7Z50 - chains A and B of the 5 polymer chains in the assembly; structure by X-ray diffraction, 2.65 A resolution.

Chain A:
Molecule: H-2 class II histocompatibility antigen, A-D alpha chain
From: Mus musculus
UniProtKB: P04228 (HA2D_MOUSE); residues -1 to 193 here correspond to UniProt positions 24-218 (UniProt number = residue number + 25)
Chain sequence (202 residues; row label = number of the first residue in the row; numbers below 1 keep their minus sign (Glu-1 is residue -1)):
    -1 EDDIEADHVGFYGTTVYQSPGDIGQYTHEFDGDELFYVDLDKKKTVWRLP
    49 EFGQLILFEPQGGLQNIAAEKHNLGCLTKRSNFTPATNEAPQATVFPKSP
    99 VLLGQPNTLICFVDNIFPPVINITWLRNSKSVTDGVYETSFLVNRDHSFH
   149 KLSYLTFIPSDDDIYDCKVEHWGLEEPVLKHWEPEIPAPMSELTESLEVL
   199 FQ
Disordered / not traced: -1 to 0, 183-200
Cystine bridges: Cys109-Cys165
Covalently attached groups: N-acetylglucosamine (NAG) linked to Asn120
Sequence notes: engineered mutation Cys74 (Ile99 in P04228); expression tag (194-200)
Swiss-Prot annotation at these positions:
  - region: Glu181 to Glu193 (Connecting peptide)
  - glycosylation: Asn120 (N-linked (GlcNAc...) asparagine)
Reported in the primary citation:
  - conformationally variable residues (side-chain flip): Glu57, Gln59

Chain B:
Molecule: H2-Ab1 protein
From: Mus musculus
UniProtKB: Q31135 (Q31135_MOUSE); residues 1-197 here correspond to UniProt positions 28-224 (UniProt number = residue number + 27)
Chain sequence (230 residues; numbered -25 to 204; the number before each row is that of its first residue; numbers below 1 keep their minus sign (Leu-25 is residue -25)):
   -25 LQTLALEVEDDPCGGGGGSGGGSGGSGDSERHFVHQFKGECYFTNGTQRI
    25 RLVTRYIYNREEYLRFDSDVGEYRAVTELGRHSAEYYNKQYLERTRAELD
    75 TACRHNYEETEVPTSLRRLEQPNVAISLSRTEALNHHNTLVCSVTDFYPA
   125 KIKVRWFRNGQEETVGVSSTQLIRNGDWTFQVLVMLEMTPHQGEVYTCHV
   175 EHPSLKSPITVEWRAQSESARSKSLEVLFQ
Disordered / not traced: -25 to 4, 104-111, 190-204
Cystine bridges: Cys15-Cys77, Cys116-Cys172
Covalently attached groups: N-acetylglucosamine (NAG) linked to Asn19
Sequence notes: expression tag (-25 to 0, 198-204)
Reported in the primary citation:
  - conformationally variable residues (side-chain flip): Arg68, Glu72

Interface between chain A and chain B:
Residue-residue contacts (116; chain A residue first):
  Ile2(A) - Tyr16(B)  hydrophobic
  Ile2(A) - Arg25(B)
  Ala4(A) - Tyr16(B)  hydrophobic
  Ala4(A) - Phe17(B)
  Ala4(A) - Thr18(B)
  Asp5(A) - Phe17(B)  hydrogen bond (backbone-backbone)
  Asp5(A) - Thr18(B)
  Asp5(A) - Asn19(B)  hydrogen bond (side chain-backbone)
  His6(A) - Cys15(B)
  His6(A) - Tyr16(B)
  His6(A) - Phe17(B)  hydrogen bond (backbone-backbone)
  His6(A) - Tyr81(B)
  His6(A) - Leu90(B)
  Val7(A) - Cys15(B)
  Val7(A) - Tyr16(B)  hydrophobic
  Gly8(A) - Gly13(B)
  Gly8(A) - Glu14(B)
  Gly8(A) - Cys15(B)  hydrogen bond (backbone-backbone)
  Phe9(A) - Gly13(B)
  Phe9(A) - Glu14(B)
  Tyr10(A) - Gly13(B)  hydrogen bond (backbone-backbone)
  Tyr10(A) - Cys15(B)  hydrophobic
  Tyr10(A) - Asn80(B)
  Tyr10(A) - Glu85(B)  hydrogen bond
  Gly11(A) - Phe11(B)
  Thr12(A) - Phe11(B)
  Thr13(A) - Gln10(B)
  Thr13(A) - Phe11(B)  hydrogen bond (backbone-backbone)
  Val14(A) - Val8(B)  hydrophobic
  Val14(A) - His9(B)
  Tyr15(A) - Val8(B)
  Tyr15(A) - His9(B)  hydrogen bond (backbone-backbone)
  Gln16(A) - Phe7(B)
  Gln16(A) - Val8(B)
  Ser17(A) - His6(B)
  Ser17(A) - Phe7(B)  hydrogen bond (backbone-backbone)
  Pro18(A) - Arg5(B)
  Pro18(A) - His6(B)
  Phe28(A) - Glu85(B)
  Phe28(A) - Ser89(B)
  Phe28(A) - Leu90(B)  hydrophobic
  Phe28(A) - Trp152(B)
  Asp29(A) - Arg148(B)  hydrogen bond (backbone-side chain)
  Gly30(A) - Arg148(B)
  Asp31(A) - Tyr122(B)
  Asp31(A) - Arg148(B)  salt bridge
  Asp31(A) - Trp152(B)
  Glu32(A) - Trp152(B)  hydrogen bond (backbone-side chain)
  Leu33(A) - Glu85(B)
  Leu33(A) - Trp152(B)  hydrophobic
  Arg46(A) - Gly150(B)  hydrogen bond (side chain-backbone)
  Arg46(A) - Asp151(B)
  Leu47(A) - Arg92(B)
  Leu47(A) - Trp152(B)  hydrophobic
  Phe50(A) - Thr88(B)
  Phe50(A) - Ser89(B)
  Ile54(A) - Thr84(B)
  Ile54(A) - Thr88(B)
  Glu68(A) - His9(B)  salt bridge
  Glu68(A) - Gln10(B)
  Glu68(A) - Phe11(B)  hydrogen bond (side chain-backbone)
  Asn71(A) - His9(B)
  Asn71(A) - Tyr30(B)
  Leu72(A) - Phe7(B)
  Leu72(A) - Val8(B)
  Leu72(A) - His9(B)
  Leu72(A) - Tyr32(B)  hydrophobic
  Leu75(A) - Tyr32(B)  hydrophobic
  Leu75(A) - Tyr37(B)
  Leu75(A) - Leu53(B)  hydrophobic
  Thr76(A) - Phe7(B)
  Thr76(A) - Tyr32(B)
  Arg78(A) - Leu53(B)  hydrogen bond (side chain-backbone)
  Arg78(A) - Ser57(B)  hydrogen bond
  Ser79(A) - Tyr32(B)  hydrogen bond
  Phe81(A) - Arg5(B)  hydrogen bond (backbone-side chain)
  Phe81(A) - Phe7(B)
  Thr82(A) - Phe7(B)
  Thr82(A) - Tyr32(B)  hydrogen bond (backbone-side chain)
  Thr82(A) - Asn33(B)  hydrogen bond (backbone-side chain)
  Pro83(A) - His6(B)
  Pro83(A) - Phe7(B)  hydrophobic
  Pro83(A) - Asn33(B)
  Ala84(A) - His6(B)  hydrogen bond (backbone-backbone)
  Ala84(A) - Asn33(B)
  Glu87(A) - Arg34(B)  salt bridge
  Phe94(A) - Ile147(B)  hydrophobic
  Phe94(A) - Asn149(B)
  Phe94(A) - Gln155(B)
  Pro95(A) - Gln155(B)  hydrogen bond (backbone-side chain)
  Lys96(A) - Thr119(B)
  Lys96(A) - Asp120(B)  salt bridge
  Lys96(A) - Asp151(B)  salt bridge
  Lys96(A) - Thr153(B)  hydrogen bond
  Lys96(A) - Gln155(B)
  Pro98(A) - Ser117(B)
  Ile108(A) - Asn149(B)
  Phe115(A) - Val8(B)  hydrophobic
  Phe115(A) - Gln10(B)
  Phe115(A) - Asn33(B)
  Phe115(A) - Arg34(B)
  Pro116(A) - Val8(B)  hydrophobic
  Val141(A) - Lys12(B)
  Asn142(A) - Lys12(B)  hydrogen bond (backbone-side chain)
  Asp144(A) - Arg34(B)  salt bridge
  His145(A) - Gln10(B)  hydrogen bond (backbone-side chain)
  His145(A) - Lys12(B)  hydrogen bond
  His145(A) - Ile31(B)
  His145(A) - Arg34(B)
  His145(A) - Glu36(B)
  Phe147(A) - Gln10(B)
  Leu150(A) - Asn149(B)
  Tyr152(A) - Asn149(B)  hydrogen bond (side chain-backbone)
  Tyr152(A) - Gly150(B)  hydrogen bond (side chain-backbone)
  Tyr152(A) - Asp151(B)
  Trp170(A) - His6(B)
Other interface residues (no listed pair), chain A (59 interface residues in all): Glu3, Leu53, Asn64, Ser97, Pro117, Ser146
Other interface residues (no listed pair), chain B (52 interface residues in all): Val27, Arg29, His56, Tyr61, Glu83, Pro87, Phe154

Overview:
Chain A and chain B form an interface of 59 and 52 residues respectively; the contacts include 27 hydrogen
bonds and 6 salt bridges. Polar contacts include Asp31(A)-Arg148(B), Glu68(A)-His9(B) and Glu87(A)-Arg34(B).
N-acetylglucosamine is covalently linked to Asn120(A). N-acetylglucosamine is covalently linked to Asn19(B).
From the paper: conformational variability at Glu57(A), Gln59(A) and Arg68(B) among others.
Chain A is H-2 class II histocompatibility antigen, A-D alpha chain and chain B is H2-Ab1 protein, both from
Mus musculus; the structure, Structure of the highly diabetogenic 4.1-T cell receptor targeting a hybrid
insulin peptide bound to I-Ag7, was determined by X-ray diffraction (same publication as 7QHP).
